PDB entry 5BR0 | X-ray diffraction, 2.39 A resolution | chains A and B

== Chain A ==
Name: Hemagglutinin HA1 chain
Organism: Influenza A virus (A/TAIWAN/2/2013 (H6N1))
Chain sequence (326 residues; each row starts with the number of its first residue):
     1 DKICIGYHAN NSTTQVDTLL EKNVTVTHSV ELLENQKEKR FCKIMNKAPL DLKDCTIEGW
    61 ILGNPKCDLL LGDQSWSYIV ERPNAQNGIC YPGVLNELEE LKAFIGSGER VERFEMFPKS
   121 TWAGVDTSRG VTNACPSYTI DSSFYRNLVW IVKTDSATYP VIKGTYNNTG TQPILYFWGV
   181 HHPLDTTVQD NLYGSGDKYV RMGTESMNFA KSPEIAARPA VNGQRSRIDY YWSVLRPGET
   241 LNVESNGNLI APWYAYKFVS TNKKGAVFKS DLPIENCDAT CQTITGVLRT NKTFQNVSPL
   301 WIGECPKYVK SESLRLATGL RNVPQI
Disulfide bonds: C42-C277, C55-C67, C90-C135, C281-C305
Glycans and other covalent adducts: N-acetylglucosamine (NAG) linked to N11, N23, N167, N291

== Chain B ==
Name: Hemagglutinin HA2 chain
Organism: Influenza A virus (A/TAIWAN/2/2013 (H6N1))
Chain sequence (171 residues; row label = number of the first residue in the row):
     1 GIFGAIAGFI EGGWTGMIDG WYGYHHENSQ GSGYAADRES TQKAIDGITN KVNSIINKMN
    61 TQFEAVDHEF SNLERRIGNL NKRMEDGFLD VWTYNAELLV LLENERTLDL HDANVKNLYE
   121 KVKSQLRDNA NDLGNGCFEF WHKCDNECME SVKNGTYDYP KYQKESKLNR Q
Disulfide bonds: C144-C148
Glycans and other covalent adducts: N-acetylglucosamine (NAG) linked to N154

== How chain A and chain B interact ==
Pairs across the interface (120; chain A residue first):
  D1(A) - E27(B)
  D1(A) - N28(B)
  D1(A) - S29(B)
  D1(A) - E139(B)
  D1(A) - F140(B)  hydrogen bond (backbone-backbone)
  D1(A) - K143(B)  salt bridge
  D1(A) - C144(B)  hydrogen bond (side chain-backbone)
  K2(A) - H26(B)
  K2(A) - E27(B)  hydrogen bond (backbone-backbone)
  K2(A) - F138(B)
  K2(A) - E139(B)
  K2(A) - M149(B)
  I3(A) - H25(B)
  I3(A) - C137(B)
  I3(A) - F138(B)  hydrogen bond (backbone-backbone)
  I3(A) - F140(B)  hydrophobic
  I3(A) - V152(B)  hydrophobic
  C4(A) - W14(B)
  C4(A) - G23(B)
  C4(A) - Y24(B)
  C4(A) - H25(B)  hydrogen bond (backbone-backbone)
  C4(A) - G136(B)
  C4(A) - C137(B)  disulfide
  I5(A) - I10(B)
  I5(A) - W14(B)
  I5(A) - G23(B)
  I5(A) - Y119(B)
  I5(A) - V122(B)  hydrophobic
  I5(A) - G136(B)  hydrogen bond (backbone-backbone)
  I5(A) - F138(B)  hydrophobic
  G6(A) - W14(B)
  G6(A) - M17(B)
  G6(A) - Y22(B)
  G6(A) - G23(B)  hydrogen bond (backbone-backbone)
  Y7(A) - I6(B)
  Y7(A) - A7(B)  hydrogen bond (side chain-backbone)
  Y7(A) - I10(B)  hydrogen bond (side chain-backbone)
  Y7(A) - E11(B)
  Y7(A) - G12(B)  hydrogen bond (side chain-backbone)
  Y7(A) - G13(B)
  Y7(A) - W14(B)  hydrogen bond (backbone-backbone)
  Y7(A) - M17(B)
  Y7(A) - W21(B)
  Y7(A) - V115(B)  hydrophobic
  H8(A) - W14(B)
  H8(A) - M17(B)  hydrogen bond (side chain-backbone)
  H8(A) - G20(B)
  H8(A) - W21(B)  hydrogen bond (backbone-backbone)
  A9(A) - G13(B)
  A9(A) - W14(B)  hydrogen bond (backbone-backbone)
  A9(A) - T15(B)
  V16(A) - N104(B)
  D17(A) - L101(B)
  D17(A) - N104(B)  hydrogen bond (backbone-side chain)
  T18(A) - L101(B)
  T18(A) - N104(B)
  T18(A) - E105(B)
  L19(A) - L101(B)  hydrogen bond (backbone-backbone)
  L19(A) - E105(B)
  L20(A) - E105(B)
  V26(A) - L108(B)  hydrophobic
  H28(A) - W21(B)  hydrogen bond
  E99(A) - E69(B)
  E99(A) - F70(B)
  E99(A) - S71(B)
  K102(A) - E69(B)  salt bridge
  A103(A) - H68(B)
  K264(A) - E64(B)
  K264(A) - A65(B)
  A266(A) - D67(B)
  V267(A) - D67(B)  hydrogen bond (backbone-side chain)
  T293(A) - I56(B)
  T293(A) - M59(B)
  F294(A) - M59(B)  hydrophobic
  F294(A) - A96(B)  hydrophobic
  P299(A) - A65(B)
  L300(A) - A65(B)
  L300(A) - V66(B)
  W301(A) - Q62(B)
  W301(A) - E64(B)
  C305(A) - Q62(B)  hydrogen bond (backbone-side chain)
  K307(A) - M59(B)  hydrogen bond (side chain-backbone)
  K307(A) - T61(B)  hydrogen bond (side chain-backbone)
  K307(A) - Q62(B)
  K307(A) - W92(B)
  Y308(A) - L89(B)  hydrophobic
  V309(A) - L89(B)  hydrophobic
  V309(A) - T93(B)
  K310(A) - L89(B)
  K310(A) - D90(B)  salt bridge
  K310(A) - T93(B)  hydrogen bond (backbone-side chain)
  S311(A) - T93(B)
  S311(A) - E97(B)  hydrogen bond
  L314(A) - A96(B)
  L314(A) - E97(B)
  R315(A) - V100(B)
  R315(A) - N104(B)  hydrogen bond (backbone-side chain)
  L316(A) - I55(B)  hydrophobic
  L316(A) - N104(B)
  A317(A) - N104(B)  hydrogen bond (backbone-side chain)
  A317(A) - T107(B)
  T318(A) - W21(B)
  T318(A) - I48(B)
  T318(A) - V52(B)
  T318(A) - T107(B)
  T318(A) - H111(B)  hydrogen bond (backbone-side chain)
  G319(A) - W21(B)
  G319(A) - L108(B)
  G319(A) - H111(B)  hydrogen bond (backbone-side chain)
  L320(A) - W21(B)
  L320(A) - Y22(B)  hydrophobic
  L320(A) - L108(B)  hydrophobic
  L320(A) - H111(B)
  R321(A) - L108(B)
  V323(A) - E11(B)
  V323(A) - G12(B)
  V323(A) - G13(B)  hydrogen bond (backbone-backbone)
  P324(A) - T15(B)
  Q325(A) - G12(B)  hydrogen bond (side chain-backbone)
  Q325(A) - G13(B)  hydrogen bond (side chain-backbone)
Interface residues without a listed pair, chain A (52 interface residues in all): N10, V24, T27, V30, L32, G265, K269, P306
Interface residues without a listed pair, chain B (71 interface residues in all): A5, I18, F63, E74, L98, L102, E103, L118, L126, L133, H142, K153
Disulfides between the chains: C4(A)-C137(B)

== In short ==
The interface between chain A and chain B involves 52 residues on one side and 71 on the other; the contacts
include 1 disulfide bond, 30 hydrogen bonds and 3 salt bridges. Among the polar pairs are D1(A)-K143(B),
K102(A)-E69(B) and K310(A)-D90(B).
Here chain A is Hemagglutinin HA1 chain and chain B is Hemagglutinin HA2 chain, both from Influenza A virus
(A/TAIWAN/2/2013 (H6N1)). Entry 5BR0 (Crystal structure of hemagglutinin of A/Taiwan/2/2013 (H6N1)) was
determined by X-ray diffraction together with 5BQZ, 5BNY, 5BQY, 5BR3 and 5BR6 from the same study.
